PDB entry 6AMU | X-ray diffraction, 2.15 A resolution | chains A and C of the 5 polymer chains in the assembly

== Chain A ==
Molecule: HLA class I histocompatibility antigen, A-2 alpha chain
Source organism: Homo sapiens
UniProtKB: P01892 (1A02_HUMAN); residues 2-274 here correspond to UniProt positions 26-298 (UniProt number = residue number + 24)
Chain sequence (273 residues; each row starts with the number of its first residue):
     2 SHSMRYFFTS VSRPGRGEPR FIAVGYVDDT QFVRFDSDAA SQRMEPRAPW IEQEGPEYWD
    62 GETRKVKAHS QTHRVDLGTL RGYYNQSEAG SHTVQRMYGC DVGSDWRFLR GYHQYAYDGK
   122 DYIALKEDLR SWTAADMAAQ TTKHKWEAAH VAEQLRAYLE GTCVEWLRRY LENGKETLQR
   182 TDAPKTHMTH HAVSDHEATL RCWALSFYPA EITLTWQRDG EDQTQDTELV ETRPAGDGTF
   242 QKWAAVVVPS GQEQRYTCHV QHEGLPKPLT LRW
Not modelled in the structure: 221-224
Disulfide bonds: Cys101-Cys164, Cys203-Cys259

== Chain C ==
Molecule: Met-met-trp-asp-arg-gly-leu-gly-met-met
Chain sequence (10 residues; row label = number of the first residue in the row):
     1 MMWDRGLGMM

== How chain A and chain C interact ==
Residue-residue contacts - 40 pairs, chain A then chain C:
  Met5(A) - Met1(C)
  Tyr7(A) - Met1(C)  hydrogen bond (side chain-backbone)
  Tyr7(A) - Met2(C)
  Phe9(A) - Met2(C)  hydrophobic
  Met45(A) - Met2(C)  hydrophobic
  Tyr59(A) - Met1(C)  hydrophobic
  Glu63(A) - Met1(C)
  Glu63(A) - Met2(C)  hydrogen bond (side chain-backbone)
  Lys66(A) - Met1(C)
  Lys66(A) - Met2(C)  hydrogen bond (side chain-backbone)
  Lys66(A) - Asp4(C)
  His70(A) - Met2(C)
  His70(A) - Arg5(C)
  Thr73(A) - Leu7(C)
  Asp77(A) - Gly8(C)
  Asp77(A) - Met9(C)  hydrogen bond (side chain-backbone)
  Arg97(A) - Trp3(C)
  Arg97(A) - Leu7(C)
  Tyr99(A) - Met2(C)
  Tyr99(A) - Trp3(C)  hydrogen bond (side chain-backbone)
  His114(A) - Leu7(C)
  Tyr116(A) - Leu7(C)
  Tyr116(A) - Met9(C)  hydrophobic
  Tyr123(A) - Met9(C)  hydrophobic
  Thr143(A) - Met9(C)
  Lys146(A) - Met9(C)  hydrogen bond (side chain-backbone)
  Lys146(A) - Met10(C)  hydrogen bond (side chain-backbone)
  Trp147(A) - Leu7(C)
  Trp147(A) - Gly8(C)  hydrogen bond (side chain-backbone)
  Trp147(A) - Met10(C)
  Val152(A) - Trp3(C)  hydrophobic
  Val152(A) - Leu7(C)  hydrophobic
  Gln155(A) - Trp3(C)
  Gln155(A) - Arg5(C)  hydrogen bond
  Leu156(A) - Trp3(C)  hydrophobic
  Tyr159(A) - Met1(C)  hydrogen bond (side chain-backbone)
  Tyr159(A) - Met2(C)
  Tyr159(A) - Trp3(C)
  Trp167(A) - Met1(C)  hydrophobic
  Tyr171(A) - Met1(C)  hydrogen bond (side chain-backbone)
Also at the interface, not in a pair above, chain A (30 interface residues in all): Val67, Thr80, Leu81, Tyr84, Ala150, Thr163
Also at the interface, not in a pair above, chain C (10 interface residues in all): Gly6

== Summary ==
Chain A and chain C form an interface of 30 and 10 residues respectively, with 11 hydrogen bonds. Among the
polar pairs are Tyr7(A)-Met1(C), Glu63(A)-Met2(C) and Lys66(A)-Met2(C).
Chain A is HLA class I histocompatibility antigen, A-2 alpha chain (Homo sapiens) and chain C is
Met-met-trp-asp-arg-gly-leu-gly-met-met; the structure, Crystal structure of DMF5 TCR bound to HLA-A2
presenting synthetic peptide MMWDRGLGMM, was determined by X-ray diffraction.
